PDB entry 2ZM6 | X-ray diffraction, 3.30 A resolution | chains A and P of the 21 polymer chains in the assembly

# Chain A
Molecule: 16S ribosomal RNA
Organism: Thermus thermophilus
Sequence (1509 nucleotides; row label = number of the first residue in the row; note: 42 numbers in that range are skipped by the numbering (no residue carries them; nothing is unmodelled there); a row labelled like 190A-190L holds insertion residues (190A, then the next letters in order)):
     1 UUGUUGGAGAGUUUGAUCCUGGCUCAGGGUGAACGCUGGCGGCGUGCCUA
    51 AGACAUGCAAGUCGUGCGGG
    73 CCGCGGGGUUUU
    88 ACUCCG
    95 UGGUC
   101 AGCGGCGGACGGGUGAGUAACGCGUGGGU
  129A G
   130 ACCUACCCGGAAGAGGGGGACAACCCGGGGAAACUCGGGCUAAUCCCCCA
   180 UGUGGACCCGC
190A-190L CCCUUGGGGUGU
   191 GUCCAAAGGGCUUU
   216 GCCCGCUUCCGGAUGGGCCCGCGUCCCAUCAGCUAGUUGGUGGGGUAAUG
   266 GCCCACCAAGGCGACGACGGGUAGCCGGUCUGAGAGGAUGGCCGGCCACA
   316 GGGGCACUGAGACACGGGCCCCACUCCUACGGGAGGCAGCAGUUAGGAAU
   366 CUUCCGCAAUGGGCGCAAGCCUGACGGAGCGACGCCGCUUGGAGGAAGAA
   416 GCCCUUCGGGGUGUAAACUCCUGAA
   442 CCCGGGACGAAACCCCCGACGA
   474 GGGGACUGACGGUACCGGG
   494 GUAAUAGCGCCGGCCAACUCCGUGCCAGCAGCCGCGGUAAUACGGAGGGC
   544 GCGAGCGUUACCCGGAUUCACUGGGCGUAAAGGGCGUGUAGGCGGCCUGG
   594 GGCGUCCCAUGUGAAAGACCACGGCUCAACCGUGGGGGAGCGUGGGAUAC
   644 GCUCAGGCUAGACGGUGGGAGAGGGUGGUGGAAUUCCCGGAGUAGCGGUG
   694 AAAUGCGCAGAUACCGGGAGGAACGCCGAUGGCGAAGGCAGCCACCUGGU
   744 CCACCCGUGACGCUGAGGCGCGAAAGCGUGGGGAGCAAACCGGAUUAGAU
   794 ACCCGGGUAGUCCACGCCCUAAACGAUGCGCGCUAGGUCUCUGGGUCU
   848 CCUGGGGGCCGAAGCUAACGCGUUAAGCGCGCCGCCUGGGGAGUACGGCC
   898 GCAAGGCUGAAACUCAAAGGAAUUGACGGGGGCCCGCACAAGCGGUGGAG
   948 CAUGUGGUUUAAUUCGAAGCAACGCGAAGAACCUUACCAGGCCUUGACAU
   998 GCUAGG
 1003A G
  1004 AACCCGGGUGAAAGCCUGGGGUGCCCC
1030A-1030D GCGA
  1031 GGGGAGCCCUAGCACAGGUGCUGCAUGGCCGUCGUCAGCUCGUGCCGUGA
  1081 GGUGUUGGGUUAAGUCCCGCAACGAGCGCAACCCCCGCCGUUAGUUGCCA
  1131 GCGGUUCGGCCGGGCACUCUAACGGGACUGCCCGCGAAA
  1171 GCGGGAGGAAGGAGGGGACGACGUCUGGUCAGCAUGGCCCUUACGGCCUG
  1221 GGCGACACACGUGCUACAAUGCCCACUACAAAGCGAUGCCACCCGGCAAC
  1271 GGGGAGCUAAUCGCAAAAAGGUGGGCCCAGUUCGGAUUGGGGUCUGCAAC
  1321 CCGACCCCAUGAAGCCGGAAUCGCUAGUAAUCGCGGAUCAG
 1361A C
  1362 CAUGCCGCGGUGAAUACGUUCCCGGGCCUUGUACACACCGCCCGUCACGC
  1412 CAUGGGAGCGGGCUCUACCCGAAGUCGCCGGG
  1446 AGCCUACGGG
  1459 CAGGCGCCGAGGGUAGGGCCCGUGACUGGGGCGAAGUCGUAACAAGGUAG
  1509 CUGUACCGGAAGGUGCGGCUGGAU
Unresolved in the structure: 1-3

# Chain P
Protein: 30S ribosomal protein S16
Organism: Thermus thermophilus
UniProtKB: Q5SJH3 (RS16_THET8); numbering as in UniProt (aligned over 1-88)
Amino-acid sequence (88 residues; each row starts with the number of its first residue):
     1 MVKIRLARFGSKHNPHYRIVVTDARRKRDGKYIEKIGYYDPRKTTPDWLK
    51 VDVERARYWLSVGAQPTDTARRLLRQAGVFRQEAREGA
Unresolved in the structure: 84-88

# Chain A / chain P interface
Contacting residue pairs - 79 pairs, chain A then chain P:
  C43(A) / Lys-12(P)  phosphate contact
  C43(A) / His-13(P)  phosphate contact
  G44(A) / Ser-11(P)  phosphate contact
  G44(A) / Lys-12(P)  phosphate contact
  C110(A) / Arg-25(P)  hydrogen bond to the sugar
  G111(A) / Lys-27(P)  salt bridge to the phosphate
  G112(A) / Lys-27(P)  phosphate contact
  A134(A) / Arg-25(P)  base contact
  C135(A) / Met-1(P)  hydrogen bond to the base
  C136(A) / Met-1(P)  sugar contact
  C136(A) / Gly-63(P)  sugar contact
  C136(A) / Gln-65(P)  hydrogen bond to the sugar
  C137(A) / Ser-61(P)  hydrogen bond to the sugar
  C137(A) / Val-62(P)  sugar contact
  C137(A) / Gly-63(P)  sugar contact
  G227(A) / Val-62(P)  hydrogen bond to the base
  A228(A) / Val-2(P)  sugar contact
  A228(A) / Tyr-58(P)  sugar contact
  A228(A) / Val-62(P)  sugar contact
  U229(A) / Asp-23(P)  hydrogen bond to the sugar
  G230(A) / Arg-25(P)  sugar contact
  G309(A) / Asp-29(P)  sugar contact
  G309(A) / Gly-30(P)  phosphate contact
  G309(A) / Lys-31(P)  phosphate contact
  G310(A) / Arg-26(P)  salt bridge to the phosphate
  G310(A) / Lys-27(P)  salt bridge to the phosphate
  G310(A) / Gly-30(P)  phosphate contact
  G310(A) / Lys-31(P)  hydrogen bond to the phosphate
  C311(A) / Arg-26(P)  salt bridge to the phosphate
  A374(A) / Tyr-17(P)  sugar contact
  U375(A) / Leu-6(P)  phosphate contact
  U375(A) / Tyr-17(P)  hydrogen bond to the sugar
  U375(A) / Arg-28(P)  hydrogen bond to the base
  U375(A) / Thr-69(P)  hydrogen bond to the phosphate
  G376(A) / Arg-5(P)  hydrogen bond to the phosphate
  G376(A) / Leu-6(P)  hydrogen bond to the phosphate
  G376(A) / Thr-67(P)  hydrogen bond to the phosphate
  G377(A) / Lys-3(P)  salt bridge to the phosphate
  G377(A) / Arg-5(P)  salt bridge to the phosphate
  G377(A) / Ala-24(P)  sugar contact
  G377(A) / Thr-67(P)  phosphate contact
  G378(A) / Lys-3(P)  salt bridge to the phosphate
  A389(A) / Arg-28(P)  base contact
  C390(A) / Arg-28(P)  hydrogen bond to the phosphate
  G391(A) / Arg-8(P)  salt bridge to the phosphate
  G391(A) / Arg-28(P)  salt bridge to the phosphate
  G392(A) / Arg-8(P)  salt bridge to the phosphate
  G392(A) / Lys-12(P)  phosphate contact
  G392(A) / His-13(P)  salt bridge to the phosphate
  A393(A) / Lys-12(P)  salt bridge to the phosphate
  A393(A) / His-13(P)  salt bridge to the phosphate
  C449(A) / Arg-42(P)  hydrogen bond to the base
  G450(A) / Pro-15(P)  sugar contact
  G450(A) / Pro-41(P)  phosphate contact
  G450(A) / Lys-43(P)  salt bridge to the phosphate
  A452(A) / Lys-43(P)  salt bridge to the phosphate
  A452(A) / Arg-72(P)  hydrogen bond to the phosphate
  A453(A) / Asp-68(P)  sugar contact
  C454(A) / Asp-68(P)  sugar contact
  C454(A) / Arg-75(P)  salt bridge to the phosphate
  G462(A) / Gln-82(P)  hydrogen bond to the base
  A463(A) / Phe-80(P)  sugar contact
  A463(A) / Arg-81(P)  phosphate contact
  A463(A) / Gln-82(P)  hydrogen bond to the sugar
  G474(A) / Arg-81(P)  phosphate contact
  A608(A) / Arg-18(P)  phosphate contact
  A608(A) / Tyr-32(P)  sugar contact
  A609(A) / Arg-18(P)  salt bridge to the phosphate
  G616(A) / Thr-45(P)  sugar contact
  G617(A) / Asn-14(P)  base contact
  G617(A) / Thr-44(P)  sugar contact
  C624(A) / Phe-9(P)  phosphate contact
  C624(A) / Gly-10(P)  sugar contact
  C624(A) / His-16(P)  sugar contact
  G625(A) / Phe-9(P)  phosphate contact
  U626(A) / Arg-18(P)  salt bridge to the phosphate
  U626(A) / Tyr-38(P)  hydrogen bond to the phosphate
  G627(A) / Lys-35(P)  salt bridge to the phosphate
  G627(A) / Tyr-38(P)  phosphate contact
Other interface residues (no listed pair), chain A (48 interface residues in all): G231, A325, A451, C483, A607, C623
Other interface residues (no listed pair), chain P (52 interface residues in all): Ile-33, Tyr-39, Lys-50, Trp-59, Ala-64, Glu-83

# In short
Chain A and chain P form an interface of 48 and 52 residues respectively, with 19 hydrogen bonds and 19 salt
bridges. Among the polar pairs are C135(A)/Met-1(P), G227(A)/Val-62(P) and U375(A)/Arg-28(P).
Chain A is 16S ribosomal RNA and chain P is 30S ribosomal protein S16, both from Thermus thermophilus; the
structure, Crystal structure of the Thermus thermophilus 30S ribosomal subunit, was determined by X-ray
diffraction.
